PDB entry 7JZY | electron microscopy, 3.60 A resolution | chains C and M of the 12 polymer chains in the assembly

== Chain C ==
Protein: Type I-F CRISPR-associated endoribonuclease Cas6/Csy4
Organism: Pseudomonas aeruginosa
UniProt: A0A643HZS6 (A0A643HZS6_PSEAI); numbering as in UniProt (aligned over 1-187)
Chain sequence (189 residues; each row starts with the number of its first residue; numbers below 1 keep their minus sign (Phe-1 is residue -1)):
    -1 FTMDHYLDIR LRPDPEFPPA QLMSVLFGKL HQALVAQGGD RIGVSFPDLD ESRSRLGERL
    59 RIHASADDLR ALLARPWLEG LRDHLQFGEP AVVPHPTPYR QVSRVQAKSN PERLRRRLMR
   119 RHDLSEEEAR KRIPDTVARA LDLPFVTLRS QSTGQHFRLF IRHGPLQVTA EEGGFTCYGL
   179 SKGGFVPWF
Disordered / not traced: -1 to 0
Differences from the reference sequence: expression tag (-1 to 0)

== Chain M ==
Molecule: 61-nt RNA strand
Organism: Pseudomonas aeruginosa
Sequence (61 nucleotides; row label = number of the first residue in the row):
     1 CUAAGAAAUU CACGGCGGGC UUGAUGUCCG CGUCUACCUG AUUCACUGCC GUAUAGGCAG
    61 C
Differences from the reference sequence: conflict A41 (G1458 in 313291946), A53 (G1446 in 313291946)

== Chain C / chain M interface ==
Pairs across the interface - 59 pairs, chain C then chain M:
  Pro13(C) with C38(M), hydrogen bond to the base
  Glu14(C) with C38(M), base contact
  Pro16(C) with A41(M), phosphate contact
  Ala18(C) with U42(M), sugar contact
  Gln19(C) with A41(M), phosphate contact
  His29(C) with C61(M), salt bridge to the phosphate
  Ser52(C) with U42(M), base contact
  Arg102(C) with C58(M), phosphate contact; A59(M), base contact; G60(M), hydrogen bond to the base
  Gln104(C) with G48(M), base contact; C58(M), hydrogen bond to the base; A59(M), hydrogen bond to the base
  Ser107(C) with A45(M), base contact; C46(M), phosphate contact
  Asn108(C) with C46(M), hydrogen bond to the phosphate; U47(M), phosphate contact
  Arg111(C) with C46(M), salt bridge to the phosphate; U47(M), salt bridge to the phosphate; G48(M), phosphate contact
  Leu112(C) with U54(M), sugar contact
  Arg114(C) with U47(M), salt bridge to the phosphate; G48(M), salt bridge to the phosphate
  Arg115(C) with C49(M), salt bridge to the phosphate; C50(M), salt bridge to the phosphate; G51(M), hydrogen bond to the base
  Leu116(C) with A53(M), sugar contact; U54(M), phosphate contact
  Arg119(C) with C50(M), salt bridge to the phosphate; G51(M), salt bridge to the phosphate; U52(M), phosphate contact; A53(M), salt bridge to the phosphate
  His120(C) with U52(M), hydrogen bond to the sugar; A53(M), phosphate contact
  Arg130(C) with U54(M), base contact
  Ile131(C) with U54(M), base contact
  Ala138(C) with A45(M), base contact
  Leu139(C) with A45(M), hydrogen bond to the base
  Phe143(C) with U42(M), stacking on the base
  Val144(C) with U42(M), base contact
  Thr145(C) with U42(M), base contact
  Arg147(C) with C61(M), phosphate contact
  Ser148(C) with G60(M), sugar contact; C61(M), phosphate contact
  Gln149(C) with G60(M), phosphate contact; C61(M), hydrogen bond to the phosphate
  Ser150(C) with G60(M), hydrogen bond to the phosphate; C61(M), hydrogen bond to the phosphate
  Gln153(C) with C46(M), hydrogen bond to the sugar; U47(M), sugar contact; G60(M), base contact
  His154(C) with C44(M), hydrogen bond to the sugar
  Phe155(C) with C46(M), base contact; G60(M), stacking on the base
  Arg156(C) with A45(M), salt bridge to the phosphate
  Phe158(C) with A45(M), base contact
  Thr174(C) with A59(M), phosphate contact
  Cys175(C) with G60(M), hydrogen bond to the phosphate
  Tyr176(C) with G60(M), hydrogen bond to the sugar
Also at the interface, not in a pair above, chain C (40 interface residues in all): Phe15, Val135, Thr151
Also at the interface, not in a pair above, chain M (20 interface residues in all): U43, A55

== In short ==
40 residues of chain C and 20 residues of chain M are in contact; the contacts include 15 hydrogen bonds, 11
salt bridges and 2 aromatic stacking contacts. Polar pairs include Pro13(C)-C38(M), Arg102(C)-G60(M) and
Gln104(C)-C58(M).
Chain C is Type I-F CRISPR-associated endoribonuclease Cas6/Csy4 and chain M is a 61-nt RNA strand, both from
Pseudomonas aeruginosa; the structure, CryoEM structure of a CRISPR-Cas complex, was determined by electron
microscopy.
